5S66 - chains A and E of the 6 polymer chains in the assembly; structure by X-ray diffraction, 2.10 A resolution.

# Chain A
Protein: Tubulin alpha-1B chain
Organism: Bos taurus
UniProt: P81947 (TBA1B_BOVIN); the author numbering skips numbers that UniProt does not, so the offset changes along the chain: 1-438 = UniProt 1-438; 443-455 = UniProt 439-451
Chain sequence (451 residues; each row starts with the number of its first residue; note: 4 numbers in that range are skipped by the numbering (no residue carries them; nothing is unmodelled there)):
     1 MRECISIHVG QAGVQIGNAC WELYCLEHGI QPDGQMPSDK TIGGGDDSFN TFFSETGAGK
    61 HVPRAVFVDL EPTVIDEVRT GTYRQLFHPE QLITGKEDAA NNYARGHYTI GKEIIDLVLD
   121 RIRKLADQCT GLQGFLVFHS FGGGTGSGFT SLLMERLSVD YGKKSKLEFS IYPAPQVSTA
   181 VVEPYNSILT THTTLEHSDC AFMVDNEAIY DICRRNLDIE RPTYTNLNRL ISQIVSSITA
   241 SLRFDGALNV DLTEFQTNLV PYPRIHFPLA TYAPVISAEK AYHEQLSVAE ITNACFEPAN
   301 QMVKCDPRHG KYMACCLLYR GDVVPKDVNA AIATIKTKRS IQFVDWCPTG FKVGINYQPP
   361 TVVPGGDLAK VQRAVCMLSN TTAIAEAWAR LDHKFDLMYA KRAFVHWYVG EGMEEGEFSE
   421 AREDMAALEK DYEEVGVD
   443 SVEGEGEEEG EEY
Not modelled in the structure: 443-447, 451-455
Small-molecule neighbours: GTP (guanosine-5'-triphosphate): Gly10, Gln11, Ala12, Gln15, Ile16, Asp69, Asp98, Ala99, Ala100, Asn101, Ser140, Gly142, Gly143, Gly144, Thr145, Gly146, Ile171, Pro173, Val177, Ser178, Thr179, Glu183, Asn206, Tyr224, Leu227, Asn228, Ile231

# Chain E
Protein: Stathmin-4
Organism: Rattus norvegicus
UniProt: P63043 (STMN4_RAT); residues 5-145 here correspond to UniProt positions 49-189 (UniProt number = residue number + 44)
Chain sequence (143 residues; row label = number of the first residue in the row):
     3 MADMEVIELN KCTSGQSFEV ILKPPSFDGV PEFNASLPRR RDPSLEEIQK KLEAAEERRK
    63 YQEAELLKHL AEKREHEREV IQKAIEENNN FIKMAKEKLA QKMESNKENR EAHLAAMLER
   123 LQEKDKHAEE VRKNKELKEE ASR
Not modelled in the structure: 3-5, 29-43, 144-145
Sequence notes: initiating methionine (3); expression tag (4)
Small-molecule neighbours: LVV (4-[(4-methylphenyl)methyl]-1,4-thiazinane 1,1-dioxide): Ala86, Glu89, Asn90, Phe93
UniProt features mapped onto this chain:
  - modified residue: Ser46 (Phosphoserine)

# Interface between chain A and chain E
Contacting residue pairs (60; chain A residue first):
  His107(A) with Leu54(E)
  Tyr108(A) with Lys53(E); Leu54(E), hydrophobic; Ala57(E), hydrophobic; Arg61(E)
  Thr109(A) with Arg61(E), hydrogen bond
  Lys112(A) with Leu54(E); Glu55(E); Glu58(E), salt bridge
  Glu155(A) with Ile50(E); Lys53(E), salt bridge
  Arg156(A) with Leu47(E)
  Val159(A) with Pro45(E)
  Glu196(A) with Asp44(E)
  His197(A) with Asp44(E), salt bridge; Pro45(E)
  Asp245(A) with Cys14(E); Ser16(E), hydrogen bond (backbone-side chain)
  Ala247(A) with Asn12(E); Ser19(E)
  Leu248(A) with Ser19(E)
  Pro325(A) with Gln18(E); Phe20(E), hydrophobic
  Asn329(A) with Val8(E); Phe20(E); Val22(E)
  Ala333(A) with Met6(E), hydrophobic
  Lys336(A) with Leu24(E)
  Asp345(A) with Pro27(E); Ser28(E), hydrogen bond (backbone-backbone)
  Cys347(A) with Pro27(E)
  Pro348(A) with Lys25(E); Pro27(E)
  Thr349(A) with Ile23(E); Leu24(E), hydrogen bond (backbone-backbone); Lys25(E), hydrogen bond (backbone-backbone)
  Gly350(A) with Val22(E)
  Phe351(A) with Glu21(E); Val22(E), hydrogen bond (backbone-backbone); Leu24(E), hydrophobic
  Lys352(A) with Phe20(E); Glu21(E), salt bridge
  Val353(A) with Ser19(E); Phe20(E), hydrogen bond (backbone-backbone)
  Gly354(A) with Gln18(E)
  Ile355(A) with Gly17(E); Gln18(E), hydrogen bond (backbone-backbone)
  Asn356(A) with Ser16(E)
  Tyr357(A) with Thr15(E); Ser16(E), hydrogen bond (backbone-backbone); Gly17(E); Gln18(E), hydrogen bond
  Val409(A) with Gln64(E), hydrogen bond (backbone-side chain)
  Gly410(A) with Arg61(E); Gln64(E)
  Glu411(A) with Arg61(E), hydrogen bond (backbone-side chain)
  Gly412(A) with Ala57(E); Arg60(E), hydrogen bond (backbone-side chain); Arg61(E)
  Glu414(A) with Arg60(E), salt bridge
Interface residues without a listed pair, chain A (41 interface residues in all): Glu113, Leu152, Ser158, Gly246, Val328, Ile332, Trp346, Met413
Interface residues without a listed pair, chain E (32 interface residues in all): Pro26, Ser46, Gln51

# Summary
The interface between chain A and chain E involves 41 residues on one side and 32 on the other, with 13
hydrogen bonds and 5 salt bridges. Polar contacts include Lys112(A)-Glu58(E), Glu155(A)-Lys53(E) and
His197(A)-Asp44(E). Ligands of chain A: GTP. Ligands of chain E: compound LVV.
Chain A is Tubulin alpha-1B chain (Bos taurus) and chain E is Stathmin-4 (Rattus norvegicus); the structure,
Tubulin-Z2856434929-complex, was determined by X-ray diffraction (same publication as 5S4L, 5S4M, 5S4N, 5S4O,
5S4P, 5S4Q and 52 further entries).
